2R6C - chains B and E of the 9 polymer chains in the assembly; structure by X-ray diffraction, 4.00 A resolution.

Chain B (and E):
Molecule: Replicative helicase
Organism: Bacillus stearothermophilus
Notes: chain E of this document is another copy of the same molecule, construct and numbering; everything in this record applies to it too
UniProtKB: Q9X4C9 (Q9X4C9_BACST); numbering as in UniProt (aligned over 1-454)
Amino-acid sequence (454 residues; each row starts with the number of its first residue):
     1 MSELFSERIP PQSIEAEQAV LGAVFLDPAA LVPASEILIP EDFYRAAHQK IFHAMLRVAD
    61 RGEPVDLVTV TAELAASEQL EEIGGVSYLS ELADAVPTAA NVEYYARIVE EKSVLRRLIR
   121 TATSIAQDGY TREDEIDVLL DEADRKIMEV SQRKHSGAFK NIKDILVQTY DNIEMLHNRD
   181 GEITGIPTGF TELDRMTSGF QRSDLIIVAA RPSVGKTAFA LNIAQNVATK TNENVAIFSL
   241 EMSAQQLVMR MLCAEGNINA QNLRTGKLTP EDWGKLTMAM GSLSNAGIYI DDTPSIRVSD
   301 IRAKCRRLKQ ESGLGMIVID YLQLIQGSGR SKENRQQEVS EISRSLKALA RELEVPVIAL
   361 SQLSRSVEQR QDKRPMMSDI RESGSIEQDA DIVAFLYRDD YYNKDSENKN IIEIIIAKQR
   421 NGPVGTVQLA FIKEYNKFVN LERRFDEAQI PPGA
Unresolved in the structure: 1-14, 150-182, 327-337, 364-373, 398-412, 442-454
UniProt features mapped onto this chain:
  - region: Lys163 to Leu176 (Linker helix)
  - active site: Glu241 (Nucleophile)
  - binding site (ATP): Ser213, Gly215, Lys216, Thr217, Ala218, Arg250, Gln362, Lys418, Gln419, Arg420
  - binding site (ssDNA): Arg381, Glu382, Gly384
  - site: Gln362 (Gamma-phosphate sensor)
  - mutagenesis: Lys216 (K216A: Loss of helicase activity, reduced ATPase activity, still forms homohexamers, ATPase not activated by DnaG primase, still interacts with DnaG, almost complete loss of ssDNA-binding), Thr217 (T217A: Loss of helicase and ATPase activity, still interacts with DnaG, complete loss of ssDNA-binding. No longer forms a complex with DNA clamp loader subunit tau), Glu241 (E241A: Loss of helicase activity, reduced ATPase activity, ATPase partially activated by DnaG primase, 4-fold decreased ssDNA-binding), Asp320 (D320A/N: Loss of helicase and ATPase activity, still interacts with DnaG, 4- to 15-fold decreased ssDNA-binding), Gln362 (Q362A: Partial loss of helicase and ATPase activities, ATPase and helicase partially activated by DnaG primase, wild-type ss- and dsDNA binding ...)

Chain B / chain E interface:
Contacting residue pairs (32):
  Glu111(B) with Ile136(E)
  Lys112(B) with Glu133(E), salt bridge
  Val114(B) with Leu140(E), hydrophobic
  Leu115(B) with Glu133(E); Leu139(E), hydrophobic
  Ile119(B) with Tyr130(E)
  Ala122(B) with Ile125(E), hydrophobic
  Ile125(B) with Leu118(E), hydrophobic
  Ala126(B) with Thr123(E)
  Gly129(B) with Leu115(E); Ile119(E)
  Tyr130(B) with Ile119(E)
  Glu133(B) with Lys112(E), salt bridge; Leu115(E)
  Ile136(B) with Glu111(E); Val114(E), hydrophobic; Leu115(E), hydrophobic
  Leu139(B) with Leu115(E), hydrophobic; Leu118(E), hydrophobic
  Leu140(B) with Val114(E), hydrophobic; Leu118(E), hydrophobic
  Asp144(B) with Ile147(E); Met148(E)
  Ile147(B) with Asp144(E)
  Met148(B) with Asp144(E)
  Glu241(B) with Arg374(E), salt bridge; Ser378(E), hydrogen bond (backbone-side chain)
  Met242(B) with Met376(E), hydrophobic
  Gln246(B) with Met376(E), hydrogen bond
  Arg264(B) with Thr426(E)
  Arg306(B) with Met148(E), hydrogen bond
  Arg307(B) with Glu149(E)
Other interface residues (no listed pair), chain B (27 interface residues in all): Leu118, Ala143, Thr265, Leu324
Other interface residues (no listed pair), chain E (26 interface residues in all): Ala122, Gly129, Ala143, Glu382, Gly425

Summary:
The interface between chain B and chain E involves 27 residues on one side and 26 on the other; the contacts
include 3 hydrogen bonds and 3 salt bridges. Polar pairs include Lys112(B)-Glu133(E), Glu241(B)-Arg374(E) and
Glu241(B)-Ser378(E).
Both chains are Replicative helicase (Bacillus stearothermophilus). Entry 2R6C (Crystal Form BH2) was
determined by X-ray diffraction together with 2R6D, 2R6A and 2R6E from the same study.
